PDB entry 6F7C | X-ray diffraction, 2.00 A resolution | chains B and E of the 6 polymer chains in the assembly

[Chain B]
Name: Tubulin beta-2B chain
Organism: Bos taurus
UniProtKB: Q6B856 (TBB2B_BOVIN); the author numbering skips numbers that UniProt does not, so the offset changes along the chain: 1-42 = UniProt 1-42; 45-360 = UniProt 43-358; 369-455 = UniProt 359-445
Amino-acid sequence (445 residues; row label = number of the first residue in the row; note: 10 numbers in that range are skipped by the numbering (no residue carries them; nothing is unmodelled there)):
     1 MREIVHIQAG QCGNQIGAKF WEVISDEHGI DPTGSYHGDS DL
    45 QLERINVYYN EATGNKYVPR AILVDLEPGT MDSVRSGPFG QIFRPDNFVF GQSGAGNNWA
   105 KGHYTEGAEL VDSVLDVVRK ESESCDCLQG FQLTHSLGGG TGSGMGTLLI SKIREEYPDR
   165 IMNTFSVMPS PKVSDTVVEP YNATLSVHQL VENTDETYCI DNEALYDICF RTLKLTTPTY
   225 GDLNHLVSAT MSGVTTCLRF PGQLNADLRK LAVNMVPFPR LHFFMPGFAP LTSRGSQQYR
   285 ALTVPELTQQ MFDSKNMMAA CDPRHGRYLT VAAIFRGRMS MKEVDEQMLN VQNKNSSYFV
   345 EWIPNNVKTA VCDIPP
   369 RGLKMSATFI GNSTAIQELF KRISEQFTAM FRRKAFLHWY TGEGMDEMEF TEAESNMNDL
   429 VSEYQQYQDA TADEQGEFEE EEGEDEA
Not modelled in the structure: 1, 279-281, 439-455
Bound ions: Mg2+: Gln-11 (together with GDP)
Small-molecule neighbours:
  - CVT (3,4,5-trimethoxy-N-[(E)-naphthalen-1-ylmethylideneamino]benzamide): Val-238, Cys-241, Leu-242, Leu-248, Asn-249, Ala-250, Asp-251, Leu-252, Lys-254, Leu-255, Asn-258, Met-259, Val-315, Ala-316, Ala-317, Ile-318, Asn-349, Asn-350, Val-351, Lys-352, Ala-354, Ile-378
  - GDP (guanosine-5'-diphosphate): Gly-10, Gln-11, Cys-12, Gln-15, Ile-16, Asp-69, Asn-101, Ser-140, Gly-142, Gly-143, Gly-144, Thr-145, Gly-146, Val-171, Pro-173, Val-177, Asp-179, Glu-183, Asn-206, Leu-209, Tyr-224, Leu-227, Asn-228
Curated features (UniProtKB/Swiss-Prot):
  - motif: Met-1 to Ile-4 (MREI motif)
  - binding site (GTP): Gln-11, Glu-71, Ser-140, Gly-144, Thr-145, Gly-146, Asn-206, Asn-228
  - binding site (Mg(2+)): Glu-71
  - modified residue: Ser-40 (Phosphoserine), Thr-57 (Phosphothreonine), Lys-60 (N6-acetyllysine), Ser-174 (Phosphoserine), Thr-287 (Phosphothreonine), Thr-292 (Phosphothreonine), Arg-320 (Omega-N-methylarginine), Glu-448 (5-glutamyl polyglutamate)
  - cross-link (Glycyl lysine isopeptide (Lys-Gly)): Lys-60 (interchain with G-Cter in ubiquitin), Lys-326 (interchain with G-Cter in ubiquitin)
From the paper describing this entry:
  - binding site for CVT: Cys-241, Leu-242, Leu-248, Asp-251, Leu-252, Leu-255, Asn-258, Met-259, Lys-352, Ala-354

[Chain E]
Name: Stathmin-4
Organism: Rattus norvegicus
UniProtKB: P63043 (STMN4_RAT); residues 3-145 here correspond to UniProt positions 47-189 (UniProt number = residue number + 44)
Amino-acid sequence (143 residues; numbered 3 to 145; the number before each row is that of its first residue):
     3 MADMEVIELN KCTSGQSFEV ILKPPSFDGV PEFNASLPRR RDPSLEEIQK KLEAAEERRK
    63 YQEAELLKHL AEKREHEREV IQKAIEENNN FIKMAKEKLA QKMESNKENR EAHLAAMLER
   123 LQEKDKHAEE VRKNKELKEE ASR
Not modelled in the structure: 3-6, 29-44, 141-145
Construct notes: cloning artifact (3-4)
Curated features (UniProtKB/Swiss-Prot):
  - modified residue: Ser-46 (Phosphoserine)

[How chain B and chain E interact]
Residue-residue contacts - 23 pairs, chain B then chain E:
  Tyr-108(B) with His-78(E), hydrogen bond; Glu-79(E); Val-82(E), hydrophobic; Ile-83(E)
  Leu-152(B) with Glu-79(E)
  Ser-155(B) with Leu-72(E); Arg-76(E), hydrogen bond
  Lys-156(B) with Arg-76(E)
  Arg-158(B) with Leu-68(E)
  Glu-159(B) with Leu-72(E); Arg-76(E), salt bridge
  Pro-162(B) with Glu-65(E)
  Glu-196(B) with His-71(E), salt bridge; Lys-75(E), salt bridge
  Thr-409(B) with Glu-89(E)
  Gly-410(B) with Glu-89(E)
  Glu-411(B) with Val-82(E); Ala-86(E)
  Gly-412(B) with Val-82(E); Lys-85(E); Ala-86(E)
  Asp-414(B) with Lys-85(E), salt bridge
  Glu-417(B) with His-78(E), salt bridge
Also at the interface, not in a pair above, chain B (19 interface residues in all): His-107, Thr-109, His-192, Gln-193, Met-413
Also at the interface, not in a pair above, chain E (14 interface residues in all): Leu-69

[Summary]
19 residues of chain B face 14 of chain E across their interface; the contacts include 2 hydrogen bonds and 5
salt bridges. Among the polar pairs are Glu-159(B)/Arg-76(E), Glu-196(B)/His-71(E) and Glu-196(B)/Lys-75(E).
Chain B binds GDP and compound CVT. The paper reports a binding site for CVT at Cys-241(B), Leu-242(B) and
Leu-248(B) among others.
Here chain B is Tubulin beta-2B chain (Bos taurus) and chain E is Stathmin-4 (Rattus norvegicus). Entry 6F7C
(TUBULIN-Compound 12 complex) was determined by X-ray diffraction.
